Entry 9DES (electron microscopy, 7.00 A resolution (low resolution: residue-level contacts below are approximate; hydrogen-bond / salt-bridge calls are withheld)); this record covers chains Y and B of the 4 polymer chains in the assembly.

[Chain Y]
Molecule: 38-nt DNA strand
Sequence (38 nucleotides; each row starts with the number of its first residue):
     1 GTTGGTCGGC AGCAGGGCTT TTTTTTTTTT TTTTTTTT
Unresolved in the structure: 29-38

[Chain B]
Protein: ATP-dependent DNA helicase UvrD1
From: Mycobacterium tuberculosis
Notes: EC 5.6.2.4
Reference sequence: P9WMQ1 (UVRD1_MYCTU); numbering as in UniProt (aligned over 1-771)
Sequence (771 residues; numbered 1 to 771; the number before each row is that of its first residue):
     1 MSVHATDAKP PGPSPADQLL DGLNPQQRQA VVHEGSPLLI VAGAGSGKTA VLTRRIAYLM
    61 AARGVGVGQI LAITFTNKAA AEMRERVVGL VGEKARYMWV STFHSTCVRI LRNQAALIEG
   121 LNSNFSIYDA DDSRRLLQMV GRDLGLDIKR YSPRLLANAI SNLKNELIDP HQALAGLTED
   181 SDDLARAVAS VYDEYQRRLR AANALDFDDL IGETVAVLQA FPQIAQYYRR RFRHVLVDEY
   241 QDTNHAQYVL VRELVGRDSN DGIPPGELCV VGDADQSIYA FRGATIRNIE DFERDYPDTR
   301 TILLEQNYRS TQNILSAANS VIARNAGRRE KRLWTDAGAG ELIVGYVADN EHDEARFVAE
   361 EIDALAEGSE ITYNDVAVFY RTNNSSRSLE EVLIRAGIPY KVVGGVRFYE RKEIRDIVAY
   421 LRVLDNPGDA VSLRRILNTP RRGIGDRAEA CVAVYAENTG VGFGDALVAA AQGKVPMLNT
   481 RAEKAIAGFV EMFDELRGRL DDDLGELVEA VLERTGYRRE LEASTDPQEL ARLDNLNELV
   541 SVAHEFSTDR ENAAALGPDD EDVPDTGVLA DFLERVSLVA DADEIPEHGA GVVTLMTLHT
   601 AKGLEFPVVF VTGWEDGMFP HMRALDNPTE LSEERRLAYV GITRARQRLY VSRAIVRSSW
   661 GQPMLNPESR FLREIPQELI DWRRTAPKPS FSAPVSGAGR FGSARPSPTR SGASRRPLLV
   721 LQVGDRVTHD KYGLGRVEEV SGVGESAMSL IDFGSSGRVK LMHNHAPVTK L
Unresolved in the structure: 1-15, 685-771
Swiss-Prot annotation at these positions:
  - binding site (ATP): Gly45 to Ala50, Arg309
  - modified residue: Ser2 (N-acetylserine)

[How chain Y and chain B interact]
Contacting residue pairs - 37 pairs, chain Y then chain B:
  DA14(Y) - Trp660(B)
  DA14(Y) - Gly661(B)
  DG15(Y) - Met622(B)
  DG15(Y) - Trp660(B)
  DG16(Y) - His621(B)
  DG16(Y) - Met622(B)
  DG16(Y) - Arg623(B)
  DG16(Y) - Gln662(B)
  DG17(Y) - Arg623(B)
  DC18(Y) - Phe281(B)
  DC18(Y) - Thr382(B)
  DC18(Y) - His599(B)
  DC18(Y) - Arg623(B)
  DT19(Y) - Arg154(B)
  DT19(Y) - Tyr279(B)
  DT19(Y) - Arg282(B)
  DT19(Y) - His599(B)
  DT20(Y) - Phe75(B)
  DT20(Y) - Thr76(B)
  DT20(Y) - Ala204(B)
  DT20(Y) - Leu205(B)
  DT20(Y) - Asp206(B)
  DT20(Y) - Tyr279(B)
  DT20(Y) - Arg282(B)
  DT20(Y) - His599(B)
  DT21(Y) - Thr76(B)
  DT21(Y) - Asn77(B)
  DT21(Y) - Thr102(B)
  DT21(Y) - Phe103(B)
  DT21(Y) - Ser105(B)
  DT21(Y) - Asn203(B)
  DT21(Y) - Ala204(B)
  DT21(Y) - Leu205(B)
  DT21(Y) - Asp206(B)
  DT22(Y) - Arg109(B)
  DT22(Y) - Asn203(B)
  DT23(Y) - Arg109(B)
Also at the interface, not in a pair above, chain B (26 interface residues in all): Thr106, Leu155, Val406

[Overview]
10 residues of chain Y face 26 of chain B across their interface. From UniProt: 7 ATP-binding residues on
chain B.
Here chain Y is a 38-nt DNA strand and chain B is ATP-dependent DNA helicase UvrD1 (Mycobacterium
tuberculosis). Entry 9DES (Mycobacterium tuberculosis UvrD1: DNA-bound dimer) was determined by electron
microscopy together with 9DGY and 9DCI from the same study.
